PDB entry 4OF5 | X-ray diffraction, 2.80 A resolution | chain A

== Chain A ==
Protein: Advanced glycosylation end product-specific receptor
Organism: Homo sapiens
Notes: fragment: VC1 fragment
UniProtKB: Q15109 (RAGE_HUMAN); residue numbers follow UniProt; this construct covers 23-237
Sequence (223 residues; each row starts with the number of its first residue):
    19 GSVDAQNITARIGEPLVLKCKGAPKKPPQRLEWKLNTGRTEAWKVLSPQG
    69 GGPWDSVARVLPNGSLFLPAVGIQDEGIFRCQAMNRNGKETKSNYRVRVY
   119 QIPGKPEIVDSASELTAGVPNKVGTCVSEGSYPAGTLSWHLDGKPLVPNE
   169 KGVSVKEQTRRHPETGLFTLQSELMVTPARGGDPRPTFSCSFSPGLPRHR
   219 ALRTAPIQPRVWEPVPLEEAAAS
Unresolved in the structure: 19-22, 234-241
Sequence notes: expression tag (19-22, 238-241)
Disulfides: C38-C99, C144-C208
Curated features (UniProtKB/Swiss-Prot):
  - glycosylation (N-linked (GlcNAc...) asparagine): N25, N81

== Summary ==
Chain A is Advanced glycosylation end product-specific receptor (Homo sapiens); the structure, Refinement of
RAGE-DNA complex in 3S59 without DNA, was determined by X-ray diffraction, deposited together with 4OFV.
